Entry 5HEU (X-ray diffraction, 3.20 A resolution); this record covers chains B and C of the 5 polymer chains in the assembly.

[Chain B (and C)]
Molecule: Gamma-aminobutyric-acid receptor subunit beta-1
Source organism: Dickeya dadantii (strain 3937)
Notes: chain C of this document is another copy of the same molecule, construct and numbering; everything in this record applies to it too
Reference sequence: E0SJQ4 (E0SJQ4_DICD3); residues 1-322 here correspond to UniProt positions 22-343 (UniProt number = residue number + 21)
Sequence (322 residues; numbered 1 to 322; the number before each row is that of its first residue):
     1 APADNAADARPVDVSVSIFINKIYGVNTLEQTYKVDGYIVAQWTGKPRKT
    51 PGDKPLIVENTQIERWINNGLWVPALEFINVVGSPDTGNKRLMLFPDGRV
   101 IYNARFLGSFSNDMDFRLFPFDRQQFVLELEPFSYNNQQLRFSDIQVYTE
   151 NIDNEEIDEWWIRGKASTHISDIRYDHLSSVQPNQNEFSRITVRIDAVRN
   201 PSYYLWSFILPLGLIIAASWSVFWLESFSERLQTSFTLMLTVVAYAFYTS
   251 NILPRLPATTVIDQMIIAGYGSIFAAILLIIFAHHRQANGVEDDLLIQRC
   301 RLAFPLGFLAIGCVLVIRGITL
Unresolved in the structure: 1-10, 318-322
Construct notes: engineered mutation Ala-258 (Tyr279 in E0SJQ4)
From the paper describing this entry:
  - mutagenesis - D122A, R199A, L256A, Y258A: abolished signaling
  - mutagenesis - L29DEL: unchanged signaling
  - mutagenesis - R91A/Y258A, R91A/F116A: unchanged binding to agonist and antagonist
  - mutagenesis - R91A: decreased binding to ligands

[Chain B / chain C interface]
Pairs across the interface (90; chain B residue first):
  Lys-22(B) / Glu-30(C)  hydrogen bond (side chain-backbone)
  Lys-22(B) / Ser-111(C)  hydrogen bond
  Tyr-24(B) / Glu-30(C)
  Tyr-24(B) / Val-82(C)
  Lys-34(B) / Glu-30(C)  salt bridge
  Tyr-38(B) / Glu-77(C)  hydrogen bond
  Tyr-38(B) / Ile-79(C)
  Ile-57(B) / Ser-134(C)
  Ile-57(B) / Tyr-135(C)  hydrophobic
  Glu-59(B) / Val-73(C)
  Glu-59(B) / Pro-74(C)
  Glu-59(B) / Ala-75(C)  hydrogen bond (side chain-backbone)
  Glu-59(B) / Ser-134(C)  hydrogen bond
  Asn-60(B) / Ala-75(C)
  Thr-61(B) / Glu-64(C)
  Gln-62(B) / Ile-67(C)
  Gln-62(B) / Asn-68(C)  hydrogen bond
  Arg-65(B) / Asn-68(C)  hydrogen bond (side chain-backbone)
  Asp-86(B) / Gly-83(C)
  Asp-86(B) / Ser-84(C)  hydrogen bond (side chain-backbone)
  Thr-87(B) / Ser-84(C)  hydrogen bond (backbone-side chain)
  Gly-88(B) / Ser-84(C)
  Asn-89(B) / Ala-75(C)
  Asn-89(B) / Glu-77(C)
  Asn-89(B) / Phe-133(C)
  Lys-90(B) / Phe-133(C)
  Arg-91(B) / Phe-133(C)  hydrogen bond (side chain-backbone)
  Arg-91(B) / Ser-134(C)
  Arg-99(B) / Val-181(C)
  Ile-101(B) / Ser-179(C)
  Asn-103(B) / Phe-133(C)
  Arg-105(B) / Glu-77(C)  salt bridge
  Arg-105(B) / Phe-78(C)  hydrogen bond (side chain-backbone)
  Arg-105(B) / Ile-79(C)  hydrogen bond (side chain-backbone)
  Arg-105(B) / Val-81(C)  hydrogen bond (side chain-backbone)
  Leu-107(B) / Val-82(C)
  Leu-107(B) / Gly-83(C)
  Gln-146(B) / His-177(C)
  Tyr-148(B) / His-177(C)  hydrogen bond
  Ile-157(B) / Asp-115(C)
  Ile-157(B) / Arg-117(C)
  Glu-159(B) / Pro-257(C)
  Tyr-203(B) / Leu-256(C)
  Tyr-203(B) / Pro-257(C)
  Tyr-203(B) / Ala-258(C)
  Tyr-203(B) / Thr-259(C)
  Tyr-203(B) / Asp-263(C)
  Tyr-204(B) / Pro-257(C)
  Trp-206(B) / Ile-267(C)
  Ser-207(B) / Thr-259(C)
  Leu-210(B) / Ile-267(C)  hydrophobic
  Pro-211(B) / Tyr-270(C)  hydrophobic
  Leu-214(B) / Phe-274(C)
  Ile-215(B) / Met-239(C)  hydrophobic
  Ile-215(B) / Val-243(C)  hydrophobic
  Ala-218(B) / Phe-236(C)
  Ala-218(B) / Phe-274(C)  hydrophobic
  Ser-221(B) / Leu-232(C)
  Ser-221(B) / Phe-236(C)
  Ser-221(B) / Ile-277(C)
  Ser-221(B) / Ile-281(C)
  Trp-224(B) / Phe-228(C)
  Trp-224(B) / Ile-281(C)  hydrophobic
  Trp-224(B) / His-285(C)
  Leu-225(B) / Leu-232(C)  hydrophobic
  Glu-226(B) / His-284(C)  salt bridge
  Glu-230(B) / Ser-229(C)  hydrogen bond
  Glu-230(B) / Gln-233(C)
  Thr-234(B) / Gln-233(C)
  Thr-234(B) / Phe-236(C)
  Thr-237(B) / Phe-236(C)
  Leu-238(B) / Phe-236(C)  hydrophobic
  Leu-240(B) / Leu-240(C)  hydrophobic
  Thr-241(B) / Leu-240(C)
  Thr-241(B) / Val-243(C)
  Ala-244(B) / Leu-240(C)  hydrophobic
  Ala-244(B) / Val-243(C)  hydrophobic
  Tyr-245(B) / Val-243(C)  hydrophobic
  Tyr-245(B) / Tyr-270(C)
  Phe-247(B) / Phe-247(C)  hydrophobic
  Tyr-248(B) / Ala-246(C)
  Tyr-248(B) / Phe-247(C)  hydrophobic
  Tyr-248(B) / Ser-250(C)
  Asn-251(B) / Phe-247(C)
  Asn-251(B) / Asn-251(C)  hydrogen bond
  Asn-251(B) / Arg-255(C)
  Ile-252(B) / Ser-250(C)
  Ile-252(B) / Asn-251(C)
  Ile-252(B) / Arg-255(C)
  Arg-301(B) / His-285(C)
Interface residues without a listed pair, chain B (57 interface residues in all): Phe-19, Gly-25, Asp-36, Phe-95, Ala-104, Ala-217
Interface residues without a listed pair, chain C (51 interface residues in all): Thr-32, Thr-237, Gly-271

[Overview]
57 residues of chain B face 51 of chain C across their interface, with 16 hydrogen bonds and 3 salt bridges.
Polar pairs include Lys-34(B)/Glu-30(C), Arg-105(B)/Glu-77(C) and Glu-226(B)/His-284(C). The paper reports
that D122A, R199A and L256A of chain B, among others, abolish signaling; R91A of chain B reduces binding to
ligands; 8 substitutions were tested in all.
Both chains are Gamma-aminobutyric-acid receptor subunit beta-1 (Dickeya dadantii (strain 3937)). Entry 5HEU
(Pentameric ligand-gated ion channel ELIC mutant A257Y) was determined by X-ray diffraction, deposited
together with 5HEG, 5HEH, 5HEJ, 5HEO and 5HEW.
